8H98 - chains B and A; structure by X-ray diffraction, 2.50 A resolution.

# Chain B (and A)
Protein: Threonine--tRNA ligase
Source organism: Escherichia coli
Notes: EC 6.1.1.3; chain A of this document is another copy of the same molecule, construct and numbering; everything in this record applies to it too
Reference sequence: P0A8M3 (SYT_ECOLI); residue numbers follow UniProt; this construct covers 242-642
Sequence (410 residues; each row starts with the number of its first residue):
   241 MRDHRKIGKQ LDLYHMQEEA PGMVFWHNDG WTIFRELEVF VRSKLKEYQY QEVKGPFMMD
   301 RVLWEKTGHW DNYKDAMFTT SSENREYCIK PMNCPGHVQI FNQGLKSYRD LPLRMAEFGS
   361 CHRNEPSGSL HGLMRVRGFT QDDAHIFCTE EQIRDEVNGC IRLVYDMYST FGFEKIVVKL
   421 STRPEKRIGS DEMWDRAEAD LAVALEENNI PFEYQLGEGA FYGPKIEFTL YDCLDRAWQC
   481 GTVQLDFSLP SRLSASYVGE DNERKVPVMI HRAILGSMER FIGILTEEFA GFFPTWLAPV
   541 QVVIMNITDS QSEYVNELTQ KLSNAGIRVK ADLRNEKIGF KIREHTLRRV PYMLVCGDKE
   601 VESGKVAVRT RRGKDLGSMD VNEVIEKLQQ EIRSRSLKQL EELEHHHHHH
Disordered / not traced: 241, 642-650
Differences from the reference sequence: initiating methionine (241); expression tag (643-650)
UniProt features mapped onto this chain:
  - binding site (mRNA): Lys246 to Lys249, Asn342 to Arg349, Ile547 to Asp549, Asn575 to Thr586, Val595 to Glu600, Arg609, Asp615
  - binding site (tRNA(Thr)): His309, Arg325, Tyr348, Arg349
  - binding site (tRNA): Tyr313 to Met317, Arg363, Arg375, Tyr462, Gln484, Ile547 to Asp549, Asn575 to Arg583, Arg589, Val595 to Glu600, Arg609
  - binding site (Zn(2+)): Cys334, His385, His511
  - binding site (AMP): Arg363 to Glu365, Val376, Phe379, Gln381, Gln479, Cys480, Ser517, Arg520
  - modified residue: Lys286 (N6-acetyllysine)
Glycans and other covalent adducts: N-(2,3-dihydroxybenzoyl)-4-(4-nitrophenyl)-L-threonine (X5V) linked to Tyr462
Metal / ion sites: Zn2+: Cys334, His385, His511 (together with X5V)
Ligand contacts: X5V (N-(2,3-dihydroxybenzoyl)-4-(4-nitrophenyl)-L-threonine): Tyr313, Ala316, Pro331, Met332, Cys334, Arg363, Gln381, Asp383, Ala384, His385, Thr482, Gln484, Asp486, His511, Arg512, Ala513
From the paper describing this entry:
  - binding site for X5V: Tyr313, Arg363, Asp383, Tyr462
  - Zn2+ coordination: Cys334, His385, His511
  - conformationally variable residues: Met332, Gln484
  - mutagenesis - Y462F, Y462R: decreased binding to OB
  - mutagenesis - Y462K: unchanged binding to X5V
  - mutagenesis - Y462F, Y462R: decreased binding to X5V

# Chain B / chain A interface
Pairs across the interface - 88 pairs, chain B then chain A:
  His255(B) with Gln339(A); Gln343(A)
  Gln257(B) with Gln339(A), hydrogen bond; Gln343(A)
  Glu258(B) with Arg325(A), salt bridge
  Glu259(B) with Met299(A); Asp300(A), hydrogen bond (backbone-backbone); Tyr327(A)
  Ala260(B) with Met298(A)
  Pro261(B) with Tyr327(A)
  Met263(B) with Pro296(A), hydrophobic; Met298(A), hydrophobic
  Val264(B) with Pro296(A)
  Phe265(B) with Lys294(A); Pro296(A); Gln339(A); Ile340(A), hydrophobic
  Trp266(B) with Val293(A); Lys294(A), hydrogen bond (backbone-backbone)
  His267(B) with Ile340(A)
  Asn268(B) with Gln291(A); Glu292(A), hydrogen bond (side chain-backbone); Val293(A)
  Trp271(B) with Glu292(A), hydrogen bond; Val293(A); Lys294(A)
  Arg275(B) with Arg282(A); Glu292(A), salt bridge
  Arg282(B) with Arg275(A)
  Lys286(B) with Ser563(A), hydrogen bond (side chain-backbone)
  Gln291(B) with Asn268(A)
  Glu292(B) with Asn268(A), hydrogen bond (backbone-side chain); Trp271(A), hydrogen bond; Arg275(A), salt bridge
  Val293(B) with Trp266(A); His267(A); Asn268(A)
  Lys294(B) with Phe265(A); Trp266(A), hydrogen bond (backbone-backbone); Trp271(A)
  Pro296(B) with Met263(A), hydrophobic; Val264(A); Phe265(A)
  Phe297(B) with Phe297(A), hydrophobic; Ile329(A), hydrophobic; His362(A)
  Met298(B) with Ala260(A); Met263(A), hydrophobic
  Met299(B) with Glu259(A)
  Asp300(B) with Glu259(A), hydrogen bond (backbone-backbone)
  Leu303(B) with Glu259(A)
  Phe318(B) with Thr320(A); Ser321(A); Ser322(A)
  Thr319(B) with Thr319(A); Thr320(A), hydrogen bond (backbone-side chain)
  Thr320(B) with Phe318(A); Thr319(A), hydrogen bond (side chain-backbone)
  Ser322(B) with Phe318(A); Asn364(A), hydrogen bond; Arg377(A), hydrogen bond
  Glu323(B) with Glu365(A); Pro366(A); Ser367(A), hydrogen bond; Arg377(A), salt bridge
  Arg325(B) with Glu258(A), hydrogen bond (side chain-backbone); Pro261(A)
  Tyr327(B) with Glu259(A); Pro261(A); Arg377(A)
  Gly336(B) with Phe265(A)
  Gln339(B) with His255(A); Gln257(A), hydrogen bond; Phe265(A)
  Ile340(B) with Phe265(A), hydrophobic; His267(A)
  Gln343(B) with His255(A); His267(A)
  Ser360(B) with Phe297(A)
  His362(B) with Phe297(A); Met298(A)
  Asn364(B) with Ser322(A), hydrogen bond
  Pro366(B) with Glu323(A)
  Ser367(B) with Glu323(A), hydrogen bond
  Arg377(B) with Ser322(A), hydrogen bond; Glu323(A), salt bridge; Tyr327(A)
  Ser563(B) with Lys286(A), hydrogen bond (backbone-side chain)
Interface residues without a listed pair, chain B (49 interface residues in all): Gly295, Ser321, Ile329, Glu365, Gly566
Interface residues without a listed pair, chain A (48 interface residues in all): Gly295, Leu303, Gly336, Gly566

# Summary
The interface between chain B and chain A involves 49 residues on one side and 48 on the other, with 21
hydrogen bonds and 5 salt bridges. Polar pairs include Glu258(B)-Arg325(A), Arg275(B)-Glu292(A) and
Glu323(B)-Arg377(A). From the paper: a binding site for X5V at Tyr313(B), Arg363(B) and Asp383(B) among
others; Y462F and Y462R of chain B reduce binding to OB.
Chain B and chain A are both Threonine--tRNA ligase (Escherichia coli); the structure, Crystal structure of
chemically modified E. coli ThrS catalytic domain 1, was determined by X-ray diffraction, deposited together
with 8H99, 8H9A, 8H9B and 8H9C.
